7B6R - chains C and E of the 10 polymer chains in the assembly; structure by electron microscopy, 5.80 A resolution (low resolution: residue-level contacts below are approximate; hydrogen-bond / salt-bridge calls are withheld).

[Chain C]
Molecule: Trafficking protein particle complex subunit
Source organism: Drosophila melanogaster
Reference sequence: Q9VSY8 (Q9VSY8_DROME); numbering as in UniProt (aligned over 1-178)
Sequence (178 residues; each row starts with the number of its first residue):
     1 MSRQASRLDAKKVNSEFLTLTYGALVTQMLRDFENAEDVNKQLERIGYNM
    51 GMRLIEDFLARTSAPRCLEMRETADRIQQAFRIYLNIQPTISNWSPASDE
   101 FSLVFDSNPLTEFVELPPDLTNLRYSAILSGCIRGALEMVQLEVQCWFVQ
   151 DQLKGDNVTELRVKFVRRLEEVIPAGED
Not modelled in the structure: 1-9, 175-178

[Chain E]
Molecule: Trafficking protein particle complex subunit
Source organism: Drosophila melanogaster
Reference sequence: Q9VA95 (Q9VA95_DROME); residues 1-145 here = UniProt positions 1-145
Sequence (145 residues; numbered 1 to 145; the number before each row is that of its first residue):
     1 MTIFNLYIFDKFGTLLHYAEWNRTKKSGITREEEAKLTYGMLFSIKSFVS
    51 KISPHDPKEGFLYYKTNRYALHYLETPSGLKFVLNTDTTAINVKELLQQL
   101 YAKVWVEFVVRDPLWTPGTVVTSELFQSKLDEFVRQSPIFGIRNI

[How chain C and chain E interact]
Residue-residue contacts - 27 pairs, chain C then chain E:
  Arg53(C) with Val110(E); Pro117(E)
  Glu56(C) with Ser78(E); Tyr101(E); Trp105(E)
  Asp57(C) with Val106(E)
  Leu59(C) with Pro77(E); Ser78(E); Tyr101(E)
  Ala60(C) with Tyr101(E); Ala102(E); Val106(E)
  Ala64(C) with Pro77(E)
  Pro65(C) with Pro77(E)
  Arg66(C) with Glu75(E); Thr76(E); Pro77(E)
  Glu138(C) with Lys11(E)
  Met139(C) with Lys11(E); Pro77(E); Ser78(E)
  Val140(C) with Pro77(E)
  Gln141(C) with Lys11(E)
  Glu171(C) with Lys11(E); Phe12(E); Phe43(E)
  Pro174(C) with Phe43(E)
Also at the interface, not in a pair above, chain E (17 interface residues in all): Lys36, Tyr39, Gly79, Leu80

[Summary]
Chain C and chain E form an interface of 14 and 17 residues respectively.
Chain C is Trafficking protein particle complex subunit and chain E is Trafficking protein particle complex
subunit, both from Drosophila melanogaster; the structure, Drosophila melanogaster TRAPPIII partial complex:
core plus C8 and C11 attached region, was determined by electron microscopy (same publication as 7B6D, 7B6E,
7B6H and 7B70).
